Entry 8J8Z (electron microscopy, 3.40 A resolution); this record covers chains A and B of the 8 polymer chains in the assembly.

Chain A (and B):
Name: Beta-arrestin-1
From: Rattus norvegicus
Notes: chain B of this document is another copy of the same molecule, construct and numbering; everything in this record applies to it too
Reference sequence: P29066 (ARRB1_RAT); residues 1-418 here = UniProt positions 1-418
Amino-acid sequence (418 residues; numbered 1 to 418; the number before each row is that of its first residue):
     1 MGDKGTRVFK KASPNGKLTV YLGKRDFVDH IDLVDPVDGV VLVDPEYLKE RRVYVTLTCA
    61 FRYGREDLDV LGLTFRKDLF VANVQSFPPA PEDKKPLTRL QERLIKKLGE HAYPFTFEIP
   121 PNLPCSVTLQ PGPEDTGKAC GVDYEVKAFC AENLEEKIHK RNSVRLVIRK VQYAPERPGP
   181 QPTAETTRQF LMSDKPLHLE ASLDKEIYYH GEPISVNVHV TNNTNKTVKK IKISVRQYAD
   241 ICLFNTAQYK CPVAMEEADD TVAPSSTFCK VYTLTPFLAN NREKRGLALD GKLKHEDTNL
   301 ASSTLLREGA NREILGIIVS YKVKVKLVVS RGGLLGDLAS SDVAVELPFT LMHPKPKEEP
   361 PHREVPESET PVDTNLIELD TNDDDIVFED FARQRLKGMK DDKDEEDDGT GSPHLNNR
Disordered / not traced: 1-5, 330-341, 358-418
Curated features (UniProtKB/Swiss-Prot):
  - binding site (1D-myo-inositol hexakisphosphate): Lys250, Met255, Lys324, Lys326
  - modified residue: Tyr47 (Phosphotyrosine), Ser412 (Phosphoserine)

Chain A / chain B interface:
Pairs across the interface - 22 pairs, chain A then chain B:
  Glu66(A) with Asp67(B); Leu68(B); Tyr249(B)
  Asp67(A) with Leu68(B)
  Leu68(A) with Asn245(B), hydrogen bond (backbone-side chain)
  Asp69(A) with Tyr63(B), hydrogen bond; Ile241(B); Leu243(B); Phe244(B), hydrogen bond (backbone-backbone); Asn245(B); Ala247(B)
  Val70(A) with Phe75(B), hydrophobic; Phe244(B)
  Leu71(A) with Phe244(B); Asn245(B)
  Phe75(A) with Leu71(B), hydrophobic
  Lys230(A) with Glu257(B), salt bridge
  Phe244(A) with Leu71(B), hydrophobic
  Asn245(A) with Asp69(B), hydrogen bond (side chain-backbone); Val70(B); Leu71(B), hydrogen bond (side chain-backbone); Gly72(B), hydrogen bond (side chain-backbone)
Interface residues without a listed pair, chain A (15 interface residues in all): Tyr63, Arg65, Gly72, Leu243, Glu257
Interface residues without a listed pair, chain B (17 interface residues in all): Lys230, Thr246

Summary:
The interface between chain A and chain B involves 15 residues on one side and 17 on the other, with 6
hydrogen bonds and 1 salt bridge. Polar contacts include Lys230(A)-Glu257(B), Leu68(A)-Asn245(B) and
Asp69(A)-Tyr63(B).
Both chains are Beta-arrestin-1 (Rattus norvegicus). Entry 8J8Z (Structure of beta-arrestin1 in complex with
D6Rpp) was determined by electron microscopy, deposited together with 8GO9, 8J8R, 8J8V, 8J97, 8J9K and 8JAF.
